PDB entry 8E8S | electron microscopy, 2.73 A resolution | chains 2 and 3 of the 6 polymer chains in the assembly

# Chain 2
Protein: Capsid protein VP2
Source organism: Poliovirus 2
Reference sequence: A0A0K1U2R1 (A0A0K1U2R1_9ENTO); residues 10-271 here correspond to UniProt positions 79-340 (UniProt number = residue number + 69)
Sequence (262 residues; numbered 10 to 271; the number before each row is that of its first residue):
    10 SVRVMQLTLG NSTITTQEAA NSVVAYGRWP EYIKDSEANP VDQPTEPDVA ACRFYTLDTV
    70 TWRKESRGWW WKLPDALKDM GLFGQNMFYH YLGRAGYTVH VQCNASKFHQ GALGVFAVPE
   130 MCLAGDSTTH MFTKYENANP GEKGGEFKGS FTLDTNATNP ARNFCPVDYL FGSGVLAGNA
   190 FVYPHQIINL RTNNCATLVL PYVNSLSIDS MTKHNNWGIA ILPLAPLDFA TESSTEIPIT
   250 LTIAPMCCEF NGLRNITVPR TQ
Differences from the reference sequence: conflict V11 (Asp80 in A0A0K1U2R1)

# Chain 3
Protein: Capsid protein VP3
Source organism: Poliovirus 2
Reference sequence: A0A0K1U2R1 (A0A0K1U2R1_9ENTO); residues 1-235 here correspond to UniProt positions 341-575 (UniProt number = residue number + 340)
Sequence (235 residues; row label = number of the first residue in the row):
     1 GLPVLNTPGS NQYLTADNYQ SPCAIPEFDV TPPIDIPGEV RNMMELAEID TMIPLNLTNQ
    61 RKNTMDMYRV ELNDAAHSDT PILCLSLSPA SDPRLAHTML GEILNYYTHW AGSLKFTFLF
   121 CGSMMATGKL LVSYAPPGAE APKSRKEAML GTHVIWDIGL QSSCTMVVPW ISNTTYRQTI
   181 NDSFTEGGYI SMFYQTRVVV PLSTPRKMDI LGFVSACNDF SVRLLRDTTH ISQEA

# Interface between chain 2 and chain 3
Contacting residue pairs (67; chain 2 residue first):
  Y35(2) - G38(3)
  R37(2) - D35(3)  salt bridge
  R37(2) - P37(3)
  E46(2) - I34(3)
  E46(2) - D35(3)  hydrogen bond (side chain-backbone)
  K116(2) - S123(3)
  K116(2) - M124(3)  hydrogen bond
  K116(2) - M125(3)
  F117(2) - M125(3)  hydrophobic
  F117(2) - L202(3)
  F117(2) - S203(3)
  F117(2) - T204(3)
  F117(2) - P205(3)
  H118(2) - S123(3)
  Q119(2) - C121(3)
  Q119(2) - G122(3)
  Q119(2) - S123(3)
  Q119(2) - P205(3)
  Q119(2) - K207(3)  hydrogen bond (side chain-backbone)
  Q119(2) - M208(3)
  G120(2) - C121(3)
  A121(2) - C121(3)  hydrophobic
  D177(2) - M65(3)
  Y178(2) - N63(3)
  L185(2) - H97(3)
  A186(2) - Y68(3)
  G187(2) - T51(3)
  G187(2) - M52(3)  hydrogen bond (backbone-backbone)
  G187(2) - Y68(3)  hydrogen bond (backbone-side chain)
  N188(2) - T51(3)
  N188(2) - H97(3)  hydrogen bond (side chain-backbone)
  N188(2) - T98(3)
  N188(2) - M99(3)
  F190(2) - I49(3)
  F190(2) - D50(3)
  F190(2) - M52(3)  hydrophobic
  F190(2) - F213(3)  hydrophobic
  V191(2) - I49(3)  hydrophobic
  V191(2) - M99(3)  hydrophobic
  N198(2) - L119(3)
  N198(2) - F120(3)  hydrogen bond (side chain-backbone)
  N198(2) - C121(3)
  N198(2) - S162(3)
  R200(2) - F120(3)
  R200(2) - G122(3)
  R200(2) - S123(3)  hydrogen bond (side chain-backbone)
  R200(2) - M124(3)
  R200(2) - A126(3)  hydrogen bond (side chain-backbone)
  R200(2) - G159(3)  hydrogen bond (side chain-backbone)
  T201(2) - L160(3)
  T201(2) - S162(3)
  P210(2) - P37(3)  hydrophobic
  V212(2) - P37(3)  hydrophobic
  N213(2) - I36(3)
  L215(2) - I34(3)
  S216(2) - I34(3)
  P232(2) - M65(3)
  P232(2) - R69(3)  hydrogen bond (backbone-side chain)
  L233(2) - M52(3)  hydrophobic
  L233(2) - R69(3)  hydrogen bond (backbone-side chain)
  L233(2) - L211(3)  hydrophobic
  A234(2) - C121(3)  hydrophobic
  P235(2) - R69(3)
  P235(2) - D209(3)
  D237(2) - P205(3)
  A239(2) - S203(3)
  A239(2) - T204(3)
Other interface residues (no listed pair), chain 2 (34 interface residues in all): I196, Y211, S214
Other interface residues (no listed pair), chain 3 (39 interface residues in all): T64, E102, I158

# Summary
Chain 2 and chain 3 form an interface of 34 and 39 residues respectively, with 12 hydrogen bonds and 1 salt
bridge. Polar contacts include R37(2)-D35(3), E46(2)-D35(3) and K116(2)-M124(3).
Here chain 2 is Capsid protein VP2 and chain 3 is Capsid protein VP3, both from Poliovirus 2. Entry 8E8S (9H2
Fab-poliovirus 2 complex) was determined by electron microscopy (same publication as 8E8L, 8E8R, 8E8X, 8E8Y
and 8E8Z).
